PDB entry 5OW5 | X-ray diffraction, 1.70 A resolution | chains A and B of the 3 polymer chains in the assembly

[Chain A]
Molecule: Katanin p80 WD40 repeat-containing subunit B1
Source organism: Mus musculus
Reference sequence: Q8BG40 (KTNB1_MOUSE); numbering as in UniProt (aligned over 481-658)
Amino-acid sequence (212 residues; numbered 447 to 658; the number before each row is that of its first residue):
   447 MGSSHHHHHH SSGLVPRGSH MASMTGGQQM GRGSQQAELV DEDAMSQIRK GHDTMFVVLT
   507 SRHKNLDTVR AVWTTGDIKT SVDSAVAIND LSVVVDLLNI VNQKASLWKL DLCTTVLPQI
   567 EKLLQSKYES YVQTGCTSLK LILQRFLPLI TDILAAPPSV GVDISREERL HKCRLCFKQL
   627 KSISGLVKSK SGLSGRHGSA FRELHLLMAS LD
Disordered / not traced: 447-484, 606-608, 658
Sequence notes: initiating methionine (447); expression tag (448-480)
Swiss-Prot annotation at these positions:
  - mutagenesis: Ser538 (S538L: Disrupts KATNA1:KATNB1 interaction with ASPM), Tyr574 (Y574A: Disrupts KATNA1:KATNB1 interaction with ASPM; abolishes localization to microtubules minus ends; decreases ASPM localization to microtubules minus ends ...), Gly607 (G607A: Abolishes localization to microtubules), Val608 (V608A: Abolishes localization to microtubules), Asp609 (D609A: Abolishes localization to microtubules), Ile610 (I610A: Abolishes localization to microtubules), Arg615 (R615A: Abolishes localization to microtubules minus ends; decreases ASPM localization to microtubules minus ends; no enhancement of ASPM activity in blocking microtubule minus-end growth), Lys618 (K618A: Abolishes localization to microtubules)
From the paper describing this entry:
  - disease-associated variants - S538L: abolished binding to GST-CAMSAP3p1
  - mutagenesis - S538L: decreased stability

[Chain B]
Molecule: Katanin p60 ATPase-containing subunit A1
Source organism: Mus musculus
Notes: EC 3.6.4.3
Reference sequence: E9PZI6 (E9PZI6_MOUSE); residues 1-78 here correspond to UniProt positions 3-80 (UniProt number = residue number + 2)
Amino-acid sequence (80 residues; row label = number of the first residue in the row; numbers below 1 keep their minus sign (Met-1 is residue -1)):
    -1 MGMSLQMIVE NVKLAREYAL LGNYDSAMVY YQGVLDQMNK YLYSVKDTHL RQKWQQVWQE
    59 INVEAKQVKD IMKTLESFKL
Disordered / not traced: -1 to 1
Sequence notes: initiating methionine (-1); expression tag (0)

[How chain A and chain B interact]
Contacting residue pairs - 60 pairs, chain A then chain B:
  Leu485(A) with Leu3(B); Gln4(B)
  Val486(A) with Leu3(B)
  Asp487(A) with Leu3(B); Tyr39(B), hydrogen bond; Leu48(B); Trp52(B), hydrogen bond
  Glu488(A) with Lys51(B), salt bridge
  Ala490(A) with Val7(B), hydrophobic
  Met491(A) with Leu48(B), hydrophobic; Lys51(B); Trp52(B), hydrophobic
  Gln493(A) with Val7(B)
  Ile494(A) with Ile6(B), hydrophobic; Arg14(B), hydrogen bond (backbone-side chain); Val55(B), hydrophobic; Ile59(B), hydrophobic
  Arg495(A) with Gln54(B); Val55(B); Glu58(B), salt bridge
  Gly497(A) with Arg14(B)
  His498(A) with Arg14(B); Glu58(B); Glu62(B), salt bridge
  Met501(A) with Arg14(B); Leu18(B), hydrophobic; Tyr29(B); Glu62(B)
  Phe502(A) with Val61(B), hydrophobic
  Val504(A) with Leu18(B), hydrophobic
  Leu505(A) with Glu62(B); Gln65(B); Ile69(B)
  Thr506(A) with Gln65(B)
  Arg508(A) with Ala17(B), hydrogen bond (side chain-backbone); Leu18(B), hydrogen bond (side chain-backbone); Tyr22(B), hydrogen bond
  His509(A) with Gln65(B); Asp68(B); Ile69(B); Thr72(B)
  Leu512(A) with Ile69(B), hydrophobic; Leu73(B), hydrophobic
  Asp513(A) with Thr72(B), hydrogen bond
  Arg516(A) with Ser75(B), hydrogen bond; Phe76(B)
  Trp519(A) with Phe76(B), hydrophobic; Lys77(B), hydrogen bond (side chain-backbone); Leu78(B), hydrophobic
  Thr521(A) with Lys77(B); Leu78(B)
  Asp542(A) with Gly20(B); Tyr22(B), hydrogen bond
  Ile546(A) with Leu73(B), hydrophobic; Phe76(B), hydrophobic; Leu78(B)
  Gln549(A) with Leu78(B)
  Lys550(A) with Leu78(B)
  Leu553(A) with Leu78(B), hydrophobic
  Tyr574(A) with Leu19(B), hydrophobic
Other interface residues (no listed pair), chain A (33 interface residues in all): Val515, Leu543, Ser576, Tyr577
Other interface residues (no listed pair), chain B (32 interface residues in all): Val10, Val66

[Summary]
Chain A and chain B form an interface of 33 and 32 residues respectively, with 10 hydrogen bonds and 3 salt
bridges. Polar contacts include Glu488(A)-Lys51(B), Arg495(A)-Glu58(B) and His498(A)-Glu62(B). Curated
annotation (UniProt) lists 8 mutagenesis sites on chain A. The paper reports that S538L of chain A abolishes
binding to GST-CAMSAP3p1; S538L of chain A reduces stability.
Chain A is Katanin p80 WD40 repeat-containing subunit B1 and chain B is Katanin p60 ATPase-containing subunit
A1, both from Mus musculus; the structure, p60p80-CAMSAP complex, was determined by X-ray diffraction.
